1CCU - chain A; structure by X-ray diffraction, 2.25 A resolution.

== Chain A ==
Molecule: Carbonic anhydrase II
From: Homo sapiens
Notes: EC 4.2.1.1
UniProtKB: P00918 (CAH2_HUMAN); the author numbering skips numbers that UniProt does not, so the offset changes along the chain: 2-125 = UniProt 1-124; 127-261 = UniProt 125-259
Amino-acid sequence (259 residues; numbered 2 to 261; 1 number in that range is skipped by the numbering (no residue carries it; nothing is unmodelled there); the number before each row is that of its first residue):
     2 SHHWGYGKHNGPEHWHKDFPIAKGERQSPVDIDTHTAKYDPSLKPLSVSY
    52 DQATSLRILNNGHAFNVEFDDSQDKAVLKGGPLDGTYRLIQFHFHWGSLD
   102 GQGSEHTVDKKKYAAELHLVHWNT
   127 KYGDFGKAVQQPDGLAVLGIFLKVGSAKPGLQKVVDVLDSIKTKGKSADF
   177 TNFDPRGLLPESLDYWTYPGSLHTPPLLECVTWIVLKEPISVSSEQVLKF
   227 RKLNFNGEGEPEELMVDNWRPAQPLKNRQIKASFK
Not modelled in the structure: 2-4, 261
Sequence notes: conflict His199 (Thr197 in P00918)
Ion coordination: Zn2+: His94, His96, His119 (together with sulfate ion)

== Overview ==
His94, His96 and His119 form the Zn2+ site.
Chain A is Carbonic anhydrase II (Homo sapiens); the structure, Structure-assisted redesign of a protein-zinc
binding site with femtomolar affinity, was determined by X-ray diffraction, deposited together with 1CCS and
1CCT.
